Entry 6HU9 (electron microscopy, 3.35 A resolution); this record covers chains C and G of the 44 polymer chains in the assembly.

# Chain C
Protein: Cytochrome b
From: Saccharomyces cerevisiae (strain ATCC 204508 / S288c)
UniProtKB: P00163 (CYB_YEAST); residue numbers follow UniProt; this construct covers 1-385
Chain sequence (385 residues; row label = number of the first residue in the row):
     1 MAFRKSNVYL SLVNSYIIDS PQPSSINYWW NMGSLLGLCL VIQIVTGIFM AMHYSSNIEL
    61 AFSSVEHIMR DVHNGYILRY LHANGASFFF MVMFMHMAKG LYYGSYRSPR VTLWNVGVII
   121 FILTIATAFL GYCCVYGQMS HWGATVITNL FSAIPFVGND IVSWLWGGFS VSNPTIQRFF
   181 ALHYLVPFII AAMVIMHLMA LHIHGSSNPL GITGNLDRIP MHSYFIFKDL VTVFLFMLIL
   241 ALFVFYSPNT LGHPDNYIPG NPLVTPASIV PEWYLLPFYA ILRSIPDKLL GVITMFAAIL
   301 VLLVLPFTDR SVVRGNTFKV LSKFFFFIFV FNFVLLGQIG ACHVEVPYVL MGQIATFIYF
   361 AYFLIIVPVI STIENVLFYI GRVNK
Ion coordination: heme Fe site 1: His-82, His-183; heme Fe site 2: His-96, His-197
Small-molecule neighbours:
  - heme (HEM), molecule 1: Trp-29, Trp-30, Gly-33, Ser-34, Leu-36, Gly-37, Leu-40, Phe-89, Met-93, His-96, Met-97, Lys-99, Ser-105, Leu-113, Trp-114, Gly-117, Val-118, Ile-120, Phe-121, Ile-190, Val-194, His-197, Leu-198, Leu-201, Ser-206, Ser-207
  - heme (HEM), molecule 2: Leu-40, Gln-43, Ile-44, Gly-47, Ile-48, Met-50, Ala-51, Tyr-54, Val-65, Ile-68, Arg-79, His-82, Ala-83, Ala-86, Phe-89, Thr-127, Ala-128, Gly-131, Tyr-132, Cys-134, Val-135, Phe-180, His-183, Tyr-184, Pro-187, Ile-190, Tyr-274
  - 1,2-diacyl-sn-glycero-3-phoshocholine (PCF): Asn-27, Trp-29, Phe-94, Met-95, Met-97, Ala-98, Tyr-102, Tyr-103, Pro-209, Thr-317, Phe-326, Phe-327, Phe-329, Val-330, Phe-333, Tyr-359
  - UQ6 (5-(3,7,11,15,19,23-hexamethyl-tetracosa-2,6,10,14,18,22-hexaenyl)-2,3-dimethoxy-6-methyl-benzene-1,4-diol): Leu-12, Tyr-16, Ile-17, Gly-37, Leu-40, Val-41, Ile-44, Val-45, Ile-48, Ile-189, Ala-191, Val-194, Ile-195, Leu-198, Met-199
UniProt features mapped onto this chain:
  - binding site (a ubiquinone): Tyr-16, His-202
  - binding site (heme b): His-82, His-96, His-183, His-197
  - natural variant: Ile-122 (I122T: In strain: ATCC 44821 / 777-3A), Ile-269 (I269ID: In strain: D273-10B/A21)
  - mutagenesis: Gly-131 (G131S: In W7: Causes respiratory deficiency)

# Chain G
Protein: Cytochrome b-c1 complex subunit 7
From: Saccharomyces cerevisiae (strain ATCC 204508 / S288c)
UniProtKB: P00128 (QCR7_YEAST); residues 1-127 here = UniProt positions 1-127
Chain sequence (127 residues; row label = number of the first residue in the row):
     1 MPQSFTSIAR IGDYILKSPV LSKLCVPVAN QFINLAGYKK LGLKFDDLIA EENPIMQTAL
    61 RRLPEDESYA RAYRIIRAHQ TELTHHLLPR NEWIKAQEDV PYLLPYILEA EAAAKEKDEL
   121 DNIEVSK
Not modelled in the structure: 1

# Interface between chain C and chain G
Contacting residue pairs (74):
  Ser-24(C) with His-79(G); Leu-83(G)
  Ser-25(C) with His-79(G); Glu-82(G)
  Arg-107(C) with Pro-2(G); Ala-50(G)
  Pro-109(C) with Glu-52(G)
  Asn-208(C) with His-79(G), hydrogen bond
  Pro-209(C) with Glu-82(G)
  Leu-210(C) with Leu-41(G), hydrophobic; Ala-78(G), hydrophobic; His-79(G); Glu-82(G)
  Ile-212(C) with Asp-47(G); Leu-48(G), hydrophobic; Ile-75(G), hydrophobic; His-79(G)
  Thr-213(C) with Glu-51(G); Ile-75(G); His-79(G)
  Gly-214(C) with His-79(G)
  Asn-215(C) with Glu-51(G)
  Leu-216(C) with Ala-72(G), hydrophobic; Ile-75(G), hydrophobic; Ile-76(G), hydrophobic
  Asp-217(C) with Ile-76(G)
  Asp-309(C) with Pro-2(G)
  Arg-310(C) with Pro-2(G); Gln-3(G)
  Ser-311(C) with Pro-2(G)
  Val-312(C) with Gln-3(G); Phe-5(G), hydrophobic; Ile-49(G); Ala-50(G), hydrogen bond (backbone-backbone)
  Val-313(C) with Phe-45(G), hydrophobic; Leu-48(G); Ile-49(G)
  Arg-314(C) with Ala-50(G); Glu-52(G), salt bridge
  Phe-318(C) with Ala-36(G); Tyr-38(G), hydrophobic; Leu-48(G), hydrophobic
  Val-320(C) with Phe-32(G); Leu-35(G), hydrophobic
  Thr-372(C) with Gln-3(G)
  Glu-374(C) with Phe-32(G)
  Asn-375(C) with Gln-3(G), hydrogen bond; Ile-8(G)
  Val-376(C) with Ile-11(G), hydrophobic
  Leu-377(C) with Ala-29(G); Phe-32(G), hydrophobic
  Phe-378(C) with Phe-32(G), hydrophobic; Ile-33(G), hydrophobic; Tyr-38(G), hydrophobic; Phe-45(G), hydrophobic
  Tyr-379(C) with Ile-8(G), hydrophobic; Ala-9(G); Gly-12(G); Asp-13(G), hydrogen bond; Leu-104(G), hydrophobic
  Ile-380(C) with Gly-12(G); Ile-15(G), hydrophobic; Cys-25(G); Ala-29(G), hydrophobic
  Gly-381(C) with Ala-29(G); Asn-30(G), hydrogen bond (backbone-side chain); Ile-33(G)
  Arg-382(C) with Phe-45(G); Asp-46(G), salt bridge; Asp-99(G); Pro-101(G)
  Val-383(C) with Leu-16(G)
  Lys-385(C) with Asp-13(G), salt bridge; Leu-16(G)
Other interface residues (no listed pair), chain C (38 interface residues in all): Asn-27, Arg-110, Thr-317, Lys-319, Leu-321
Other interface residues (no listed pair), chain G (43 interface residues in all): Val-26, Gly-37, Leu-43, Arg-71, Gln-80, His-85

# Summary
The interface between chain C and chain G involves 38 residues on one side and 43 on the other; the contacts
include 5 hydrogen bonds and 3 salt bridges. Among the polar pairs are Arg-314(C)/Glu-52(G),
Arg-382(C)/Asp-46(G) and Lys-385(C)/Asp-13(G).
Chain C is Cytochrome b and chain G is Cytochrome b-c1 complex subunit 7, both from Saccharomyces cerevisiae
(strain ATCC 204508 / S288c); the structure, III2-IV2 mitochondrial respiratory supercomplex from S.
cerevisiae, was determined by electron microscopy.
